Entry 2UXB (X-ray diffraction, 3.10 A resolution); this record covers chains A and H of the 23 polymer chains in the assembly.

# Chain A
Molecule: 16S ribosomal RNA
From: Thermus thermophilus
Sequence (1522 nucleotides; numbered 0 to 1544 plus 21 insertion-coded residues; 44 numbers in that range are skipped by the numbering (no residue carries them; nothing is unmodelled there); the number before each row is that of its first residue; a row labelled like 189A-189L holds insertion residues (189A, then the next letters in order); numbering starts at 0):
     0 UUUGUUGGAG AGUUUGAUCC UGGCUCAGGG UGAACGCUGG CGGCGUGCCU AAGACAUGCA
    60 AGUCGUGCGG GCCG
    76 CGGGGUUUU
    88 ACUCCG
    96 UGGUCAGCGG CGGACGGGUG AGUAACGCGU GGGU
  129A G
   130 ACCUACCCGG AAGAGGGGGA CAACCCGGGG AAACUCGGGC UAAUCCCCCA UGUGGACCCG
189A-189L CCCCUUGGGGUG
   190 UGUCCAAAGG GCUUU
   216 GCCCGCUUCC GGAUGGGCCC GCGUCCCAUC AGCUAGUUGG UGGGGUAAUG GCCCACCAAG
   276 GCGACGACGG GUAGCCGGUC UGAGAGGAUG GCCGGCCACA GGGGCACUGA GACACGGGCC
   336 CCACUCCUAC GGGAGGCAGC AGUUAGGAAU CUUCCGCAAU GGGCGCAAGC CUGACGGAGC
   396 GACGCCGCUU GGAGGAAGAA GCCCUUCGGG GUGUAAACUC CUGA
   441 ACCCGGGACG AAACCCCC
   460 GA
   470 CGAGGGGA
   479 CUGACGGUAC CGGGGUAA
   498 UAGCGCCGGC CAACUCCGUG CCAGCAGCCG CGGUAAUACG GAGGGCGCGA GCGUUACCCG
   558 GAUUCACUGG GCGUAAAGGG CGUGUAGGCG GCCUGGGGCG UCCCAUGUGA AAGACCACGG
   618 CUCAACCGUG GGGGAGCGUG GGAUACGCUC AGGCUAGACG GUGGGAGAGG GUGGUGGAAU
   678 UCCCGGAGUA GCGGUGAAAU GCGCAGAUAC CGGGAGGAAC GCCGAUGGCG AAGGCAGCCA
   738 CCUGGUCCAC CCGUGACGCU GAGGCGCGAA AGCGUGGGGA GCAAACCGGA UUAGAUACCC
   798 GGGUAGUCCA CGCCCUAAAC GAUGCGCGCU AGGUCUCUGG GUCU
   848 CCUGGGGGCC GAAGCUAACG CGUUAAGCGC GCCGCCUGGG GAGUACGGCC GCAAGGCUGA
   908 AACUCAAAGG AAUUGACGGG GGCCCGCACA AGCGGUGGAG CAUGUGGUUU AAUUCGAAGC
   968 AACGCGAAGA ACCUUACCAG GCCUUGACAU GCUA
 1001A G
  1002 GGAACCCGGG UGAAAGCCUG GGGUGCCCC
1030A-1030D GCGA
  1031 GGGGAGCCCU AGCACAGGUG CUGCAUGGCC GUCGUCAGCU CGUGCCGUGA GGUGUUGGGU
  1091 UAAGUCCCGC AACGAGCGCA ACCCCCGCCG UUAGUUGCCA GCGGUUCGGC CGGGCACUCU
  1151 AACGGGACUG CCCGCG
  1168 AAAGCGGGAG GAAGGAGGGG ACGACGUCUG GUCAGCAUGG CCCUUACGGC CUGGGCGACA
  1228 CACGUGCUAC AAUGCCCACU ACAAAGCGAU GCCACCCGGC AACGGGGAGC UAAUCGCAAA
  1288 AAGGUGGGCC CAGUUCGGAU UGGGGUCUGC AACCCGACCC CAUGAAGCCG GAAUCGCUAG
  1348 UAAUCGCGGA UCAGCC
 1363A A
  1364 UGCCGCGGUG AAUACGUUCC CGGGCCUUGU ACACACCGCC CGUCACGCCA UGGGAGCGGG
  1424 CUCUACCCGA AGUCGCCGG
1442A-1442B GA
  1443 GCCUA
  1452 C
  1456 GGGCAGGCGC CGAGGGUAGG GCCCGUGACU GGGGCGAAGU CGUAACAAGG UAGCUGUACC
  1516 GGAAGGUGCG GCUGGAUCAC CUCCUUUCU
Not modelled in the structure: 0-4, 1535-1538
Ion coordination: Mg2+ site 1 near U17 (its only coordinating residue here); Mg2+ site 2 near G21 (its only coordinating residue here); Mg2+ site 3: U62 (shared with 1 residue of chain T); Mg2+ site 4 near G126 (its only coordinating residue here); Mg2+ site 5 near A172 (its only coordinating residue here); Mg2+ site 6: G238, U239; Mg2+ site 7: G266 (shared with 1 residue of chain Q); Mg2+ site 8: C280 (shared with 1 residue of chain Q); K+ site 1: G293, U304; Mg2+ site 9 near A315 (its only coordinating residue here); Mg2+ site 10 near G317 (its only coordinating residue here); Mg2+ site 11 near C328 (its only coordinating residue here); 44 more Mg2+ sites not listed; 2 more K+ sites not listed
Ligand contacts: paromomycin (PAR): C1404, G1405, U1406, C1407, A1408, C1409, G1489, C1490, G1491, A1492, A1493, G1494, U1495

# Chain H
Name: Ribosomal protein S8
From: Thermus thermophilus
UniProtKB: Q5SHQ2 (RS8_THET8); residues 1-138 here = UniProt positions 1-138
Sequence (138 residues; each row starts with the number of its first residue):
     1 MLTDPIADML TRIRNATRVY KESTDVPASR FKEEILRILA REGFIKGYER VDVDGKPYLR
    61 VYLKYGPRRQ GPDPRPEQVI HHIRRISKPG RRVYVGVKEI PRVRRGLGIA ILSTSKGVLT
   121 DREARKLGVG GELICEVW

# How chain A and chain H interact
Residue-residue contacts (69):
  C564(A) with Arg91(H), hydrogen bond to the sugar
  C586(A) with Pro89(H), phosphate contact
  G587(A) with Thr3(H), sugar contact; Pro89(H), phosphate contact; Arg92(H), salt bridge to the phosphate
  G588(A) with Met1(H), sugar contact; Pro5(H), phosphate contact
  C589(A) with Pro5(H), phosphate contact; Ala28(H), phosphate contact; Ser29(H), phosphate contact; Lys32(H), salt bridge to the phosphate
  C590(A) with Ser29(H), phosphate contact; Arg30(H), hydrogen bond to the phosphate
  U591(A) with Arg30(H), salt bridge to the phosphate
  G597(A) with Tyr94(H), hydrogen bond to the base
  U598(A) with Tyr94(H), sugar contact
  C599(A) with Val95(H), sugar contact; Gly96(H), phosphate contact; Ser115(H), base contact; Val129(H), sugar contact; Gly130(H), hydrogen bond to the sugar
  C600(A) with Gly96(H), phosphate contact; Val97(H), hydrogen bond to the phosphate; Gly128(H), sugar contact
  A632(A) with Lys98(H), salt bridge to the phosphate
  A640(A) with Ser115(H), hydrogen bond to the base
  U641(A) with Ser115(H), sugar contact
  A642(A) with Ser113(H), hydrogen bond to the base; Thr114(H), hydrogen bond to the base; Ser115(H), base contact; Gly117(H), sugar contact
  C643(A) with Phe31(H), sugar contact; Ser113(H), hydrogen bond to the sugar; Glu132(H), hydrogen bond to the sugar
  G644(A) with Arg92(H), sugar contact
  U652(A) with Lys56(H), phosphate contact
  A653(A) with Lys56(H), salt bridge to the phosphate
  G654(A) with Met1(H), hydrogen bond to the sugar
  A753(A) with Met1(H), base contact
  G755(A) with Met1(H), sugar contact
  C824(A) with Met1(H), sugar contact
  G825(A) with Leu2(H), sugar contact; Asp8(H), hydrogen bond to the sugar; Thr11(H), base contact; Arg12(H), hydrogen bond to the sugar
  C826(A) with Arg12(H), salt bridge to the phosphate; Asn15(H), hydrogen bond to the base
  U827(A) with Asn15(H), sugar contact; Val19(H), sugar contact
  A828(A) with Lys21(H), salt bridge to the phosphate
  A860(A) with Arg18(H), sugar contact; Arg75(H), hydrogen bond to the phosphate
  G861(A) with Arg75(H), salt bridge to the phosphate
  G874(A) with Asn15(H), base contact
  C875(A) with Thr11(H), sugar contact; Arg14(H), hydrogen bond to the sugar; Asn15(H), hydrogen bond to the base
  G876(A) with Ala7(H), sugar contact; Thr11(H), sugar contact; Arg14(H), salt bridge to the phosphate
  C877(A) with Thr3(H), base contact; Asp4(H), sugar contact; Ala7(H), sugar contact; Lys88(H), salt bridge to the phosphate; Pro89(H), phosphate contact
  G878(A) with Thr3(H), hydrogen bond to the sugar; Lys88(H), phosphate contact; Pro89(H), phosphate contact; Gly90(H), hydrogen bond to the phosphate
Also at the interface, not in a pair above, chain A (37 interface residues in all): G823, A859, C879
Also at the interface, not in a pair above, chain H (43 interface residues in all): Pro57, Lys116, Val118, Gly131

# In short
The interface between chain A and chain H involves 37 residues on one side and 43 on the other, with 19
hydrogen bonds and 10 salt bridges. Among the polar pairs are G597(A)-Tyr94(H), A640(A)-Ser115(H) and
A642(A)-Ser113(H). Bound to chain A: paromomycin.
Chain A is 16S ribosomal RNA and chain H is Ribosomal protein S8, both from Thermus thermophilus; the
structure, Crystal structure of an extended tRNA anticodon stem loop in complex with its cognate mRNA GGGU
..., was determined by X-ray diffraction, deposited together with 2UXD and 2UXC.
